PDB entry 9EIO | electron microscopy, 3.62 A resolution | chains A and D of the 8 polymer chains in the assembly

[Chain A (and D)]
Name: Small conductance calcium-activated potassium channel protein 2
Organism: Rattus norvegicus
Notes: chain D of this document is another copy of the same molecule, construct and numbering; everything in this record applies to it too
UniProtKB: P70604 (KCNN2_RAT); residues 118-478 here = UniProt positions 118-478
Sequence (361 residues; numbered 118 to 478; the number before each row is that of its first residue):
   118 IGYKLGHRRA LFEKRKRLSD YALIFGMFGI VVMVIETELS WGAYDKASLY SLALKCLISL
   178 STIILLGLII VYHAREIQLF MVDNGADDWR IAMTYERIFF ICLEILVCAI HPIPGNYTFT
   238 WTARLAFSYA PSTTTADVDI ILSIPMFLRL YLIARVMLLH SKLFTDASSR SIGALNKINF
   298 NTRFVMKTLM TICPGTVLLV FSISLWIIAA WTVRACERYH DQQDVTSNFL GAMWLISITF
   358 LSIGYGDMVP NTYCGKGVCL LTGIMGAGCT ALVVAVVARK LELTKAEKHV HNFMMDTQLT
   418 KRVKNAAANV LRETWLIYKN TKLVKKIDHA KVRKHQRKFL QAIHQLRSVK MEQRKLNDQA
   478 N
Not modelled in the structure: 232-253
Swiss-Prot annotation at these positions:
  - modified residue: Tyr161 (Phosphotyrosine)
  - mutagenesis: His337 (H337N: Loss of inhibition by apamin and the organic molecule blockers UCL 1684 and d-tubocurarine. No effect on inhibition by tetraethylammonium (TEA)), Asn345 (N345G: Reduced inhibition by apamin but binding to apamin is unaffected), Asn368 (N368H: Reduced inhibition by apamin but binding to apamin is unaffected), Arg396 (R396E: Mostly eliminates inward rectifier potassium channel activity. Loss of inward rectifier potassium channel activity; when associated with E-397 ...), Lys397 (K397E: Moderately reduces inward rectifier potassium channel activity. Loss of inward rectifier potassium channel activity; when associated with E-396 ...), Glu399 (E399R: Increases inward rectifier potassium channel activity. Does not affect inward rectifier potassium channel activity; when associated with E-396 ...)
Disulfides: Cys333-Cys371
Bound ions: K+ site 1: Ser359 (shared with 1 residue of chain B; 1 residue of chain C; Ser359(D) of chain D); K+ site 2: Ile360, Gly361 (shared with 2 residues of chain B; 2 residues of chain C; Ile360(D), Gly361(D) of chain D); K+ site 3: Tyr362 (shared with 1 residue of chain B; 1 residue of chain C; Tyr362(D) of chain D)
What the authors report for this chain:
  - conformationally variable residues (side-chain flip): Tyr362
  - mutagenesis - F244S: unchanged binding to AP14145
  - mutagenesis - S359T/A384T: abolished binding to AP14145
  - mutagenesis - S359T/A384T: unchanged binding to UCL1684

[How chain A and chain D interact]
Residue-residue contacts (27; chain A residue first):
  Ser286(A) - Met411(D)
  Ile289(A) - Phe410(D)  hydrophobic
  Ile289(A) - Met411(D)  hydrophobic
  Gly290(A) - Val407(D)
  Asn293(A) - Ala403(D)
  Asn293(A) - Val407(D)
  Ile295(A) - Glu404(D)
  Phe301(A) - Glu404(D)
  Lys304(A) - Glu399(D)  hydrogen bond (side chain-backbone)
  Lys304(A) - Glu404(D)
  Ile309(A) - His408(D)
  Thr356(A) - Ile360(D)
  Thr356(A) - Tyr362(D)  hydrogen bond
  Ser359(A) - Ser359(D)
  Ile360(A) - Ile360(D)
  Gly361(A) - Ile360(D)
  Gly361(A) - Gly361(D)
  Tyr362(A) - Tyr362(D)
  Gly363(A) - Tyr362(D)
  Val366(A) - Tyr362(D)  hydrophobic
  Val366(A) - Asp364(D)
  Tyr370(A) - Leu347(D)  hydrophobic
  Lys373(A) - Trp351(D)
  Leu377(A) - Leu358(D)  hydrophobic
  Gly385(A) - Val391(D)
  Ala388(A) - Val391(D)  hydrophobic
  Lys402(A) - Asp475(D)
Interface residues without a listed pair, chain A (29 interface residues in all): Thr305, Leu352, Cys376, Gly380, Ile381, Ala384, Leu389, Ala403
Interface residues without a listed pair, chain D (23 interface residues in all): Trp323, Ser354, Lys397, Leu400, Lys405, Arg471

[In short]
29 residues of chain A and 23 residues of chain D are in contact, with 2 hydrogen bonds. Among the polar pairs
are Lys304(A)-Glu399(D) and Thr356(A)-Tyr362(D). Ile360(A) and Gly361(A) form the K+ site 2. UniProt lists 6
mutagenesis sites on chain A. From the paper: S359T/A384T of chain A abolish binding to AP14145;
conformational variability at Tyr362(A).
Chain A and chain D are both Small conductance calcium-activated potassium channel protein 2 (Rattus
norvegicus); the structure, Cryo-EM structure of the mutant KCa2.2_F244S channel, was determined by electron
microscopy (same publication as 8V2G, 8V2H and 8V3G).
